1XCQ - chains A and L of the 4 polymer chains in the assembly; structure by X-ray diffraction, 3.50 A resolution.

# Chain A
Name: Monoclonal antibody 19D9D6 Light chain
Organism: Mus musculus
Notes: antibody fragment or engineered binder
Chain sequence (220 residues; numbered 1 to 220; the number before each row is that of its first residue):
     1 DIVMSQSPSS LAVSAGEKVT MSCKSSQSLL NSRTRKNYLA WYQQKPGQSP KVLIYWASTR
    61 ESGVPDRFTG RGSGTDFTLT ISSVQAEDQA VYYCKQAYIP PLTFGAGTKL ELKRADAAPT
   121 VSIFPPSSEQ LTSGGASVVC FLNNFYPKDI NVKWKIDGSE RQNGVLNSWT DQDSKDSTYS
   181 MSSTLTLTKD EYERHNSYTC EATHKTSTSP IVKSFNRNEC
Disulfides: Cys23-Cys94, Cys140-Cys200

# Chain L
Name: Protein L
Organism: Finegoldia magna
Notes: engineered mutation(s): D55A,L57H,Y64W
Chain sequence (80 residues; row label = number of the first residue in the row):
     3 MNIKFAGKEK TPEEPKEEVT IKVNLIFADG KIQTAEFKGT FEEATAEAYR YAALHAKVNG
    63 EWTADLEDGG NHMNIKFAGK
Disordered / not traced: 3-16
Reported in the primary citation:
  - self-association interface (contacts with another copy of this molecule); pairs are residue here / residue on that copy: Ala66-Leu68 (backbone contact), Arg52

# Interface between chain A and chain L
Pairs across the interface (23):
  Ser7(A) - Phe39(L)
  Pro8(A) - Ala37(L)  hydrophobic
  Pro8(A) - Glu38(L)
  Pro8(A) - Phe39(L)  hydrophobic
  Pro8(A) - Tyr53(L)
  Ser9(A) - Glu38(L)  hydrogen bond (side chain-backbone)
  Ser9(A) - Phe39(L)
  Ser9(A) - Lys40(L)  hydrogen bond (side chain-backbone)
  Ser10(A) - Ala37(L)
  Ser10(A) - Glu38(L)  hydrogen bond (side chain-backbone)
  Leu11(A) - Thr36(L)
  Leu11(A) - Ala37(L)  hydrophobic
  Ala12(A) - Thr36(L)  hydrogen bond (backbone-backbone)
  Val13(A) - Gln35(L)
  Glu17(A) - Gln35(L)
  Lys18(A) - Gln35(L)
  Thr20(A) - Tyr53(L)  hydrogen bond (backbone-side chain)
  Thr20(A) - Leu56(L)
  Thr20(A) - His57(L)
  Lys24(A) - Arg52(L)
  Asp76(A) - Arg52(L)  salt bridge
  Lys113(A) - Ile34(L)
  Lys113(A) - Thr36(L)  hydrogen bond
Also at the interface, not in a pair above, chain L (13 interface residues in all): Lys33, Glu49

# Overview
Chain A and chain L each contribute 13 residues to their interface; the contacts include 6 hydrogen bonds and
1 salt bridge. Polar pairs include Asp76(A)-Arg52(L), Ser9(A)-Glu38(L) and Ser9(A)-Lys40(L). The paper reports
a self-association interface involving Arg52(L) and Ala66(L).
Chain A is Monoclonal antibody 19D9D6 Light chain (Mus musculus) and chain L is Protein L (Finegoldia magna);
the structure, Complex HCV core-Fab 19D9D6-Protein L mutant (D55A,L57H,Y64W) in space group P21, was
determined by X-ray diffraction, deposited together with 1XCT and 1XF5.
